Entry 6U0M (electron microscopy, 3.90 A resolution); this record covers chains 4 and 7 of the 13 polymer chains in the assembly.

[Chain 4]
Name: DNA replication licensing factor MCM4
From: Saccharomyces cerevisiae
Notes: EC 3.6.4.12
UniProtKB: P30665 (MCM4_YEAST); residues 177-929 here = UniProt positions 177-929
Chain sequence (753 residues; numbered 177 to 929; the number before each row is that of its first residue):
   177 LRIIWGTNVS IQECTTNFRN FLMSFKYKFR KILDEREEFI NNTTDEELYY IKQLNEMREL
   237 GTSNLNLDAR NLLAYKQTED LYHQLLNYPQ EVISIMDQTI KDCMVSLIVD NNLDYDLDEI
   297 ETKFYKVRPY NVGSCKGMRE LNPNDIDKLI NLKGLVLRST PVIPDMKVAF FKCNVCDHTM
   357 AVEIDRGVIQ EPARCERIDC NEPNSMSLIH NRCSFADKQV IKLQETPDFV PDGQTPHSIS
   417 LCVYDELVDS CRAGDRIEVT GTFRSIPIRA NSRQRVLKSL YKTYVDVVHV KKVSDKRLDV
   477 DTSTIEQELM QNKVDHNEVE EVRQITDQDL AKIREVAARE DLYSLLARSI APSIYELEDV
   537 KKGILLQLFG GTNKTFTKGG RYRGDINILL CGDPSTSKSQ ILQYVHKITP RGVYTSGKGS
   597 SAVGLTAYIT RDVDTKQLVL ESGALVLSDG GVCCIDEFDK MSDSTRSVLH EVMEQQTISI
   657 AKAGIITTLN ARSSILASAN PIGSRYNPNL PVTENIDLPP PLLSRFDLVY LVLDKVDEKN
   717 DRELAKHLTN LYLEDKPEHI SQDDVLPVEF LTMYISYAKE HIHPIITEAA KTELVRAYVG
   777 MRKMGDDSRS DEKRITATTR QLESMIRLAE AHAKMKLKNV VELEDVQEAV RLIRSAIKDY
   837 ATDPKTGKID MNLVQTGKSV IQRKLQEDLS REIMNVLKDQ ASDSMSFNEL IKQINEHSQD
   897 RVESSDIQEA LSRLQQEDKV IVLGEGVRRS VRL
Unresolved in the structure: 213-220, 454, 470-497, 731-740, 780-792, 839-850
Reported in the primary citation:
  - binding site for the 15-nt DNA strand: Q450, R451

[Chain 7]
Name: DNA replication licensing factor MCM7
From: Saccharomyces cerevisiae
Notes: EC 3.6.4.12
UniProtKB: P38132 (MCM7_YEAST); residues 1-729 here = UniProt positions 1-729
Chain sequence (729 residues; numbered 1 to 729; the number before each row is that of its first residue):
     1 MSAALPSIQL PVDYNNLFNE ITDFLVTFKQ DTLSSDATRN ENEDENLDAE NIEQHLLEKG
    61 PKYMAMLQKV ANRELNSVII DLDDILQYQN EKFLQGTQAD DLVSAIQQNA NHFTELFCRA
   121 IDNNMPLPTK EIDYKDDVLD VILNQRRLRN ERMLSDRTNE IRSENLMDTT MDPPSSMNDA
   181 LREVVEDETE LFPPNLTRRY FLYFKPLSQN CARRYRKKAI SSKPLSVRQI KGDFLGQLIT
   241 VRGIITRVSD VKPAVEVIAY TCDQCGYEVF QEVNSRTFTP LSECTSEECS QNQTKGQLFM
   301 STRASKFSAF QECKIQELSQ QVPVGHIPRS LNIHVNGTLV RSLSPGDIVD VTGIFLPAPY
   361 TGFKALKAGL LTETYLEAQF VRQHKKKFAS FSLTSDVEER VMELITSGDV YNRLAKSIAP
   421 EIYGNLDVKK ALLLLLVGGV DKRVGDGMKI RGDINVCLMG DPGVAKSQLL KAICKISPRG
   481 VYTTGKGSSG VGLTAAVMKD PVTDEMILEG GALVLADNGI CCIDEFDKMD ESDRTAIHEV
   541 MEQQTISISK AGINTTLNAR TSILAAANPL YGRYNPRLSP LDNINLPAAL LSRFDILFLM
   601 LDIPSRDDDE KLAEHVTYVH MHNKQPDLDF TPVEPSKMRE YIAYAKTKRP VMSEAVNDYV
   661 VQAYIRLRQD SKREMDSKFS FGQATPRTLL GIIRLSQALA KLRLADMVDI DDVEEALRLV
   721 RVSKESLYQ
Unresolved in the structure: 32-58, 159-188, 217-219, 387-392

[Interface between chain 4 and chain 7]
Pairs across the interface (82):
  I179(4) with Q145(7)
  W181(4) with I142(7); R149(7), hydrogen bond (backbone-side chain); G266(7)
  G182(4) with I142(7); R303(7)
  T183(4) with Q145(7)
  H259(4) with K135(7), hydrogen bond (backbone-side chain)
  Q260(4) with Y134(7)
  N263(4) with K135(7)
  M314(4) with R341(7), hydrogen bond (backbone-side chain)
  R315(4) with D250(7), salt bridge; R341(7)
  E316(4) with R341(7)
  L317(4) with R341(7), hydrogen bond (backbone-side chain)
  N318(4) with R341(7)
  P319(4) with F307(7); S308(7); A309(7), hydrophobic
  D323(4) with R303(7)
  L333(4) with M506(7); I553(7)
  R334(4) with G552(7)
  K398(4) with D504(7); E505(7); M506(7)
  Q400(4) with L508(7), hydrogen bond (side chain-backbone)
  D408(4) with R479(7)
  G409(4) with P345(7)
  Q410(4) with S344(7); P345(7)
  P412(4) with I507(7)
  H413(4) with D250(7), salt bridge
  S414(4) with D504(7), hydrogen bond
  A429(4) with I553(7)
  G430(4) with I553(7); T555(7)
  A446(4) with T277(7)
  R451(4) with P280(7)
  V452(4) with T277(7); F278(7); T279(7)
  L453(4) with R276(7); T277(7); F278(7), hydrogen bond (backbone-backbone)
  S455(4) with S275(7); R276(7), hydrogen bond (backbone-backbone); T277(7), hydrogen bond (side chain-backbone); F278(7)
  L456(4) with F310(7), hydrophobic
  Y457(4) with P253(7)
  S571(4) with S592(7), hydrogen bond; R593(7), hydrogen bond; R687(7), hydrogen bond
  T572(4) with R687(7)
  S573(4) with R687(7)
  S575(4) with E542(7); R593(7)
  Q576(4) with K449(7)
  Q579(4) with E542(7), hydrogen bond
  Y590(4) with E542(7), hydrogen bond
  G593(4) with T535(7), hydrogen bond (backbone-side chain)
  V609(4) with M506(7), hydrophobic
  S680(4) with Q683(7), hydrogen bond
  K711(4) with R668(7), hydrogen bond (backbone-side chain); K672(7)
  V712(4) with R668(7); K672(7)
  E714(4) with I665(7); R668(7)
  D717(4) with R668(7), salt bridge
  L720(4) with P686(7), hydrophobic
  A721(4) with V661(7), hydrophobic
  K722(4) with V661(7)
  L724(4) with P686(7), hydrophobic
  T725(4) with N657(7), hydrogen bond (backbone-side chain)
  Y728(4) with D441(7); K442(7), hydrogen bond (backbone-side chain); M652(7), hydrophobic; Q697(7), hydrogen bond
  L729(4) with N657(7)
  E730(4) with K442(7), hydrogen bond (backbone-side chain)
Also at the interface, not in a pair above, chain 4 (66 interface residues in all): I180, N184, I322, K324, L331, R362, V406, S441, K574, K583, R718
Also at the interface, not in a pair above, chain 7 (60 interface residues in all): V138, M153, V248, K252, V255, C265, F299, T302, G447, Q543, S653, Q669

[In short]
66 residues of chain 4 face 60 of chain 7 across their interface, with 21 hydrogen bonds and 3 salt bridges.
Polar pairs include R315(4)-D250(7), H413(4)-D250(7) and D717(4)-R668(7). From the paper: a binding site for
the 15-nt DNA strand at Q450(4) and R451(4).
Chain 4 is DNA replication licensing factor MCM4 and chain 7 is DNA replication licensing factor MCM7, both
from Saccharomyces cerevisiae; the structure, Structure of the S. cerevisiae replicative helicase CMG in
complex with a forked DNA, was determined by electron microscopy.
